Entry 9V5R (electron microscopy, 2.92 A resolution); this record covers chains B and C of the 3 polymer chains in the assembly.

# Chain B (and C)
Name: Multidrug efflux pump subunit AcrB
Source organism: Escherichia coli
Notes: chain C of this document is another copy of the same molecule, construct and numbering; everything in this record applies to it too
UniProt: P31224 (ACRB_ECOLI); numbering as in UniProt (aligned over 1-1034)
Amino-acid sequence (1034 residues; numbered 1 to 1034; the number before each row is that of its first residue):
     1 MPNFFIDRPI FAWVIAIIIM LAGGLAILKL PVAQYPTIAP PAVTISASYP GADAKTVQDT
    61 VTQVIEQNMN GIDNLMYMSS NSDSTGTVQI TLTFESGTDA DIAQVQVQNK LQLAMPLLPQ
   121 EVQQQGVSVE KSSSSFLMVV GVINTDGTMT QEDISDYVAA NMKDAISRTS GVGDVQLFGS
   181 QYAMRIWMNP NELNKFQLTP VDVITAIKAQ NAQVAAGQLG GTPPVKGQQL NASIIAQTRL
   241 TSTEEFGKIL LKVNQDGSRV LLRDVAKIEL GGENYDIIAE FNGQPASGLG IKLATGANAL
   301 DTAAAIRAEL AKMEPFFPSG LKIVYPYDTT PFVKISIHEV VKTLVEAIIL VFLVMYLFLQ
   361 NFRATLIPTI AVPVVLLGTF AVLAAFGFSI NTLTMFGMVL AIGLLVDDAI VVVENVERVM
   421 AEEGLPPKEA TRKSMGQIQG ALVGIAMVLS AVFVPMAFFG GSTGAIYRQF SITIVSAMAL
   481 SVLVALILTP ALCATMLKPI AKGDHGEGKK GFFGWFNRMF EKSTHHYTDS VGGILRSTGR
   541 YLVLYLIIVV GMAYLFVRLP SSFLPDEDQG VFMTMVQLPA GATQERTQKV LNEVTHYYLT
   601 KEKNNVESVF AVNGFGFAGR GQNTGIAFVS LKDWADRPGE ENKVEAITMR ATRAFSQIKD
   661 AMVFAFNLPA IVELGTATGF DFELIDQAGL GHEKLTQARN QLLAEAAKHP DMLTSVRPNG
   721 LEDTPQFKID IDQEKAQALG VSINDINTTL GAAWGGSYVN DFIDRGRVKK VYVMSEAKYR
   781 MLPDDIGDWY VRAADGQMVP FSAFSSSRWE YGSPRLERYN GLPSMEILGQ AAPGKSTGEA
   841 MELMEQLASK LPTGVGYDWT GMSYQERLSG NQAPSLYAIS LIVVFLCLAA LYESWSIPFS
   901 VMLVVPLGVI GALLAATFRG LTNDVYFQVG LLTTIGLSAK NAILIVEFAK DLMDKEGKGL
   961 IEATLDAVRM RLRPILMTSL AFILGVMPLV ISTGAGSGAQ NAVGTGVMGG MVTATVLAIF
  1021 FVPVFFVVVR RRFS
Disordered / not traced: 501-515, 1034 (chain C: 504-512)
Swiss-Prot annotation at these positions:
  - mutagenesis: H526 (H526Y: Partially restores chloramphenicol resistance to an AcrZ G30R mutant)
Reported in the primary citation:
  - conformationally variable residues (loop rearrangement): E693 to D711

# Interface between chain B and chain C
Residue-residue contacts (89; chain B residue first):
  R8(B) - E893(C)  salt bridge
  I10(B) - E893(C)
  I10(B) - W895(C)
  V14(B) - L886(C)
  V14(B) - A890(C)  hydrophobic
  I18(B) - L886(C)  hydrophobic
  L21(B) - I882(C)  hydrophobic
  D101(B) - I102(C)
  D101(B) - Q106(C)
  Q104(B) - N109(C)  hydrogen bond
  V105(B) - N109(C)
  Q108(B) - N109(C)
  Q108(B) - Q112(C)
  Q112(B) - Q112(C)  hydrogen bond
  M115(B) - P116(C)  hydrophobic
  Q123(B) - P116(C)
  Q124(B) - P116(C)
  Q125(B) - L117(C)
  G126(B) - P116(C)
  S128(B) - L113(C)
  V129(B) - L113(C)
  D164(B) - Q63(C)
  D164(B) - E66(C)
  D164(B) - Q67(C)
  S167(B) - Q67(C)
  S167(B) - M69(C)
  S167(B) - N70(C)
  R168(B) - N820(C)  hydrogen bond
  A209(B) - I743(C)
  Q213(B) - G51(C)
  Q213(B) - A52(C)
  Q213(B) - D53(C)
  Q213(B) - T56(C)
  V214(B) - G51(C)
  V214(B) - N747(C)
  A215(B) - G51(C)
  A215(B) - G751(C)
  A216(B) - L750(C)
  A216(B) - W754(C)
  A216(B) - G755(C)
  Q218(B) - W754(C)
  L219(B) - W754(C)  hydrophobic
  L219(B) - M781(C)
  L219(B) - L782(C)
  L219(B) - P783(C)
  G220(B) - Q622(C)
  G220(B) - R780(C)  hydrogen bond (backbone-backbone)
  G220(B) - M781(C)
  G221(B) - R780(C)  hydrogen bond (backbone-side chain)
  T222(B) - Y275(C)
  T222(B) - D276(C)
  T222(B) - Q622(C)
  T222(B) - M774(C)
  T222(B) - R780(C)
  P223(B) - A777(C)
  P223(B) - R780(C)  hydrogen bond (backbone-side chain)
  P224(B) - Q584(C)
  P224(B) - M781(C)  hydrophobic
  V225(B) - M781(C)
  K226(B) - E585(C)
  G227(B) - E585(C)  hydrogen bond (backbone-side chain)
  Q228(B) - T583(C)  hydrogen bond (backbone-side chain)
  Q228(B) - E585(C)
  Q228(B) - M781(C)  hydrogen bond (side chain-backbone)
  Q229(B) - G581(C)
  Q229(B) - T583(C)
  L230(B) - T583(C)
  N231(B) - G581(C)
  N231(B) - A582(C)  hydrogen bond (side chain-backbone)
  N231(B) - N623(C)
  A232(B) - P725(C)
  S233(B) - Q726(C)
  S233(B) - F727(C)  hydrogen bond (backbone-backbone)
  I234(B) - F727(C)
  I235(B) - F727(C)  hydrogen bond (backbone-backbone)
  I235(B) - K728(C)
  I235(B) - I729(C)  hydrogen bond (backbone-backbone)
  A236(B) - K728(C)
  A236(B) - I729(C)
  R239(B) - Y49(C)
  R239(B) - T56(C)
  L250(B) - Q737(C)
  F316(B) - A688(C)  hydrophobic
  F316(B) - G689(C)
  I763(B) - D59(C)
  G766(B) - D59(C)
  R767(B) - Q63(C)  hydrogen bond
  V768(B) - D59(C)
  V768(B) - T60(C)
Other interface residues (no listed pair), chain B (62 interface residues in all): F11, I17, V127, K163, V172, Q210, G217, Q237, G296, D761, K770
Other interface residues (no listed pair), chain C (69 interface residues in all): P50, K55, V64, D73, S84, V105, K110, P119, Q120, W187, Q687, Q733, W809, I879, A889

# Overview
The interface between chain B and chain C involves 62 residues on one side and 69 on the other; the contacts
include 14 hydrogen bonds and 1 salt bridge. Polar contacts include R8(B)-E893(C), Q104(B)-N109(C) and
Q112(B)-Q112(C). Curated annotation (UniProt) lists one mutagenesis site on chain B. The paper reports
conformational variability at E693(B).
Chain B and chain C are both Multidrug efflux pump subunit AcrB (Escherichia coli); the structure, cryo-EM
structure of trimeric AcrB, was determined by electron microscopy, deposited together with 9V5H.
